PDB entry 3CRE | electron microscopy, 17.00 A resolution (very low resolution: no residue pairs are listed; an interface is given only as per-side residue counts) | chains B and C of the 3 polymer chains in the assembly

# Chain B
Protein: Outer membrane protein
Source organism: Salmonella typhimurium
Notes: fragment: core pilin domain
UniProt: Q8ZRK4 (Q8ZRK4_SALTY); residues 1-144 here correspond to UniProt positions 27-170 (UniProt number = residue number + 26)
Sequence (144 residues; row label = number of the first residue in the row):
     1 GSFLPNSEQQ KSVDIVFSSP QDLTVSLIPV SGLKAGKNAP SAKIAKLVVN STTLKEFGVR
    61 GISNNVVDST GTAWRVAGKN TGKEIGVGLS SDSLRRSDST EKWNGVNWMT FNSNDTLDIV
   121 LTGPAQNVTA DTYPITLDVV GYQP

# Chain C
Protein: Outer membrane protein
Notes: fragment: n-terminal extension
UniProt: Q8ZRK4 (Q8ZRK4_SALTY); residues 1-19 here correspond to UniProt positions 27-45 (UniProt number = residue number + 26)
Sequence (19 residues; each row starts with the number of its first residue):
     1 GSFLPNSEQQ KSVDIVFSS

# Interface between chain B and chain C
At this resolution (17 A) residue pairs are not listed: 38 residues of chain B and 18 of chain C lie at the interface.

# In short
38 residues of chain B and 18 residues of chain C are in contact.
Here chain B is Outer membrane protein (Salmonella typhimurium) and chain C is Outer membrane protein. Entry
3CRE (Electron Microscopy model of the Saf Pilus- Type A) was determined by electron microscopy together with
3CRF from the same study.
